Entry 1HQ2 (X-ray diffraction, 1.25 A resolution); this record covers chain A.

[Chain A]
Protein: 6-hydroxymethyl-7,8-dihydropterin pyrophosphokinase
Source organism: Escherichia coli
Notes: EC 2.7.6.3
UniProt: P26281 (HPPK_ECOLI); residues 1-158 here = UniProt positions 1-158
Sequence (158 residues; numbered 1 to 158; the number before each row is that of its first residue):
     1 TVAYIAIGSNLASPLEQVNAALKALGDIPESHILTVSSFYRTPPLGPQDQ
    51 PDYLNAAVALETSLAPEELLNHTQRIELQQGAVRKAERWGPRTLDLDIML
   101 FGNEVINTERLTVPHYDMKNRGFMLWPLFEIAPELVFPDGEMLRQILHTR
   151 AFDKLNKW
Sequence notes: engineered mutation Ala-82 (Arg in P26281)
Bound ions: Mg2+ site 1: Asp-95, Asp-97 (together with AMP-CPP)
Residues lining bound ligands:
  - AMP-CPP (APC; diphosphomethylphosphonic acid adenosyl ester): Leu-70, Gln-74, Glu-77, Arg-84, Trp-89, Arg-92, Asp-95, Leu-96, Asp-97, Ile-98, Arg-110, Leu-111, Thr-112, Val-113, His-115, Tyr-116, Arg-121
  - PH2 (2-amino-6-hydroxymethyl-7,8-dihydro-3H-pteridin-4-one): Gly-8, Thr-42, Pro-43, Pro-44, Leu-45, Tyr-53, Asn-55, Trp-89, Asp-95, Asp-97, Phe-123

[Overview]
Chain A binds AMP-CPP and compound PH2. The Mg2+ site 1 is built by Asp-95 and Asp-97.
Chain A is 6-hydroxymethyl-7,8-dihydropterin pyrophosphokinase (Escherichia coli); the structure, Crystal
structure of a ternary complex of e.coli hppk(r82a) with mgampcpp and 6-hydroxymethyl-7,8-dihydropterin at
1.25 angstrom ..., was determined by X-ray diffraction (same publication as 1F9H, 1G4C, 1IM6, 1KBR and 3IP0).
